6VJA - chains I and M of the 6 polymer chains in the assembly; structure by electron microscopy, 3.30 A resolution.

# Chain I
Name: Rituximab Fab heavy chain
From: Homo sapiens
Notes: antibody fragment or engineered binder
Sequence (224 residues; each row starts with the number of its first residue; a row labelled like 82A-82C holds insertion residues (82A, then the next letters in order)):
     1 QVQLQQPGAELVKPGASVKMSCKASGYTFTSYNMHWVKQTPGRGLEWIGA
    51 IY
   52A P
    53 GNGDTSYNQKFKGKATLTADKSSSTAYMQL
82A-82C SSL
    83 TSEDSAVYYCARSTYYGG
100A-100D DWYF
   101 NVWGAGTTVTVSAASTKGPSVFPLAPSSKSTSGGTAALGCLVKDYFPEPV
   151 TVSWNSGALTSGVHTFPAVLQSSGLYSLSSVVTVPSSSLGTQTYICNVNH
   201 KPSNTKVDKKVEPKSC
Disulfides: Cys-22/Cys-92, Cys-140/Cys-196

# Chain M
Name: Rituximab Fab light chain
From: Homo sapiens
Notes: antibody fragment or engineered binder
Sequence (213 residues; each row starts with the number of its first residue; note: 1 number in that range is skipped by the numbering (no residue carries it; nothing is unmodelled there)):
     1 QIVLSQSPAILSASPGEKVTMTCRAS
    28 SSVSYIHWFQQKPGSSPKPWIYATSNLASGVPVRFSGSGSGTSYSLTISR
    78 VEAEDAATYYCQQWTSNPPTFGGGTKLEIKRTVAAPSVFIFPPSDEQLKS
   128 GTASVVCLLNNFYPREAKVQWKVDNALQSGNSQESVTEQDSKDSTYSLSS
   178 TLTLSKADYEKHKVYACEVTHQGLSSPVTKSFNRGEC
Disulfides: Cys-134/Cys-194

# Interface between chain I and chain M
Disulfides between the chains: Cys-216(I)/Cys-214(M)
Contacting residue pairs (54):
  His-35(I) / Trp-91(M)
  Gln-39(I) / Gln-38(M)  hydrogen bond
  Gln-39(I) / Tyr-87(M)
  Leu-45(I) / Phe-98(M)  hydrophobic
  Trp-47(I) / Pro-95(M)  hydrophobic
  Trp-47(I) / Pro-96(M)
  Asn-60(I) / Pro-95(M)
  Tyr-91(I) / Gln-38(M)
  Tyr-91(I) / Ser-43(M)
  Tyr-98(I) / Tyr-49(M)
  Gly-100(I) / Tyr-32(M)
  Asp-100A(I) / Tyr-32(M)
  Asp-100A(I) / His-34(M)  salt bridge
  Trp-100B(I) / His-34(M)  hydrogen bond (backbone-side chain)
  Trp-100B(I) / Trp-91(M)  hydrogen bond (backbone-side chain)
  Tyr-100C(I) / His-34(M)
  Tyr-100C(I) / Tyr-49(M)  hydrophobic
  Tyr-100C(I) / Trp-91(M)
  Phe-100D(I) / Trp-91(M)  hydrophobic
  Trp-103(I) / Phe-36(M)
  Gly-104(I) / Ser-43(M)  hydrogen bond (backbone-side chain)
  Ala-105(I) / Ser-43(M)
  Val-121(I) / Glu-123(M)
  Phe-122(I) / Ser-121(M)
  Phe-122(I) / Glu-123(M)
  Phe-122(I) / Gln-124(M)
  Phe-122(I) / Ser-127(M)
  Pro-123(I) / Ser-121(M)
  Leu-124(I) / Phe-118(M)
  Leu-124(I) / Val-133(M)  hydrophobic
  Ala-125(I) / Phe-118(M)
  Lys-129(I) / Ile-117(M)
  Ser-130(I) / Phe-116(M)
  Ser-130(I) / Phe-118(M)
  Ser-132(I) / Phe-116(M)
  Ala-137(I) / Phe-116(M)  hydrophobic
  Ala-137(I) / Phe-118(M)
  Leu-138(I) / Phe-118(M)
  Lys-143(I) / Ser-131(M)
  His-164(I) / Ser-174(M)
  Phe-166(I) / Ser-162(M)
  Phe-166(I) / Thr-164(M)
  Phe-166(I) / Ser-174(M)
  Phe-166(I) / Leu-175(M)  hydrophobic
  Phe-166(I) / Ser-176(M)
  Pro-167(I) / Ser-162(M)  hydrogen bond (backbone-side chain)
  Pro-167(I) / Val-163(M)
  Leu-170(I) / Gln-160(M)
  Thr-183(I) / Asn-137(M)
  Lys-209(I) / Glu-123(M)  salt bridge
  Ser-215(I) / Cys-214(M)
  Cys-216(I) / Pro-120(M)
  Cys-216(I) / Asp-122(M)
  Cys-216(I) / Cys-214(M)  disulfide
Interface residues without a listed pair, chain I (46 interface residues in all): Ser-95, Gly-99, Asn-101, Gly-106, Thr-135, Ala-136, Leu-141, Thr-165, Val-169, Gln-171, Ser-179, Val-181
Interface residues without a listed pair, chain M (41 interface residues in all): Ser-42, Pro-44, Pro-46, Ala-50, Gln-89, Leu-135, Asn-138, Glu-161, Thr-180, Phe-209

# Summary
The interface between chain I and chain M involves 46 residues on one side and 41 on the other, with 1
disulfide bond, 5 hydrogen bonds and 2 salt bridges. Among the polar pairs are Asp-100A(I)/His-34(M),
Lys-209(I)/Glu-123(M) and Gln-39(I)/Gln-38(M).
Here chain I is Rituximab Fab heavy chain and chain M is Rituximab Fab light chain, both from Homo sapiens.
Entry 6VJA (Structure of CD20 in complex with rituximab Fab) was determined by electron microscopy.
